Entry 7VDF (electron microscopy, 2.56 A resolution); this record covers chains A and B of the 3 polymer chains in the assembly.

# Chain A (and B)
Protein: Hemagglutinin
Organism: Influenza A virus (strain A/Hong Kong/1/1968 H3N2)
Notes: chain B of this document is another copy of the same molecule, construct and numbering; everything in this record applies to it too
UniProtKB: Q91MA7 (HEMA_I68A4); residues 1-511 here correspond to UniProt positions 17-527 (UniProt number = residue number + 16)
Amino-acid sequence (562 residues; each row starts with the number of its first residue):
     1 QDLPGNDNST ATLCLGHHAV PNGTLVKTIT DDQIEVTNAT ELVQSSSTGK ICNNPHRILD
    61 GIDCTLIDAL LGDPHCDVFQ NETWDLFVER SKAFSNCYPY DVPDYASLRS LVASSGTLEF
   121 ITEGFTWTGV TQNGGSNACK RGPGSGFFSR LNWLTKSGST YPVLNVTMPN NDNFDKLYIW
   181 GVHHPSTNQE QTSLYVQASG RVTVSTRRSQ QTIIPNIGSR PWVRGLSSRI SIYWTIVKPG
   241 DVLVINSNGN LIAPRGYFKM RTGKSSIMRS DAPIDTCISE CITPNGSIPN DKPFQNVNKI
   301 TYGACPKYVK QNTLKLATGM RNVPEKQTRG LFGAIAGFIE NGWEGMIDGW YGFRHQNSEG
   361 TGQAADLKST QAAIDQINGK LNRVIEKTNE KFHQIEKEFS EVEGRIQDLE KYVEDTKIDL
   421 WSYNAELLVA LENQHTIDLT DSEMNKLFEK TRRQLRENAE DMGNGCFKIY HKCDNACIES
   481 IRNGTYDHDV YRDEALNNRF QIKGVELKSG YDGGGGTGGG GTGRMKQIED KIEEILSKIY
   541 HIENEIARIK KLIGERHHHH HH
Not modelled in the structure: 1-8, 326-333, 502-562
Sequence notes: expression tag (512-562)
Curated features (UniProtKB/Swiss-Prot):
  - site: R329, G330 (Cleavage)
  - glycosylation (N-linked (GlcNAc...) asparagine): N8, N22, N38, N81, N165, N285, N483
Disulfides: C14-C466, C52-C277, C64-C76, C97-C139, C281-C305
Glycans and other covalent adducts: N-acetylglucosamine (NAG) linked to N81, N165, N285
Ligand contacts:
  - N-acetylglucosamine (NAG; 2-acetamido-2-deoxy-beta-D-glucopyranose), molecule 1: T167, V242, V244
  - N-acetylglucosamine (NAG), molecule 2: R220, P221, W222

# Interface between chain A and chain B
Pairs across the interface (100):
  K27(A) with R383(B), hydrogen bond (side chain-backbone)
  T28(A) with R383(B)
  I29(A) with K380(B); R383(B), hydrogen bond (backbone-side chain); E432(B); H435(B)
  T30(A) with Q376(B); K380(B); R383(B), hydrogen bond (backbone-side chain); L439(B)
  D31(A) with R383(B)
  D32(A) with R383(B), salt bridge
  D101(A) with R208(B); Q210(B)
  H184(A) with Q210(B)
  N216(A) with Q210(B), hydrogen bond; T212(B)
  I217(A) with R201(B), hydrogen bond (backbone-side chain)
  G218(A) with R201(B)
  S219(A) with N165(B); V244(B); N246(B)
  R220(A) with T203(B); S205(B); Q210(B); V244(B)
  P221(A) with S205(B); T206(B); R207(B); V242(B), hydrophobic; V244(B), hydrophobic
  V223(A) with R207(B)
  R229(A) with T206(B); R207(B)
  S231(A) with Q210(B)
  K310(A) with N389(B), hydrogen bond
  I339(A) with R453(B)
  S400(A) with K238(B)
  E401(A) with R208(B), salt bridge; K238(B)
  V402(A) with L111(B), hydrophobic; I236(B)
  E403(A) with S107(B)
  G404(A) with S107(B)
  R405(A) with A106(B); S107(B), hydrogen bond (backbone-side chain); F399(B); E403(B), salt bridge; I406(B); Q407(B); E410(B), salt bridge
  I406(A) with I406(B), hydrophobic
  D408(A) with S110(B), hydrogen bond; H393(B), salt bridge; I395(B)
  L409(A) with I395(B), hydrophobic; L409(B), hydrophobic; E410(B)
  Y412(A) with Q394(B); I395(B), hydrophobic; K397(B), hydrogen bond; V413(B), hydrophobic; E414(B), hydrogen bond; K417(B), hydrogen bond
  V413(A) with V413(B), hydrophobic
  D415(A) with K391(B), salt bridge
  T416(A) with K417(B)
  D419(A) with N389(B); K391(B), salt bridge; W421(B)
  L420(A) with L420(B), hydrophobic; W421(B); N424(B)
  Y423(A) with V384(B); I385(B), hydrophobic; W421(B), hydrophobic; N424(B), hydrogen bond (side chain-backbone); L428(B)
  E426(A) with R383(B)
  L427(A) with V384(B), hydrophobic; L428(B), hydrophobic
  L431(A) with L431(B), hydrophobic; H435(B)
  Q434(A) with H435(B)
  E460(A) with R456(B), salt bridge; E457(B); R492(B), salt bridge
  D461(A) with R453(B), salt bridge; R456(B), hydrogen bond (backbone-side chain)
  M462(A) with R456(B)
  G463(A) with R453(B)
  K468(A) with R456(B)
  Y470(A) with R456(B), hydrogen bond; R492(B)
  R499(A) with E457(B), salt bridge; R492(B), hydrogen bond (backbone-side chain); L496(B)
  F500(A) with E457(B); L496(B), hydrophobic; F500(B), hydrophobic
Other interface residues (no listed pair), chain A (48 interface residues in all): N424
Other interface residues (no listed pair), chain B (56 interface residues in all): W234, M260, G379, L427

# Summary
48 residues of chain A face 56 of chain B across their interface, with 15 hydrogen bonds and 11 salt bridges.
Among the polar pairs are D32(A)-R383(B), E401(A)-R208(B) and R405(A)-E403(B). Ligands of chain A:
N-acetylglucosamine. N-acetylglucosamine is covalently linked to N81(A), N165(A) and N285(A).
Both chains are Hemagglutinin (Influenza A virus (strain A/Hong Kong/1/1968 H3N2)). Entry 7VDF (2.56 A
structure of influenza hemagglutinin (HA) trimer) was determined by electron microscopy, deposited together
with 7VD8, 7VD9, 7VDC and 7VDE.
